PDB entry 7YA9 | X-ray diffraction, 1.70 A resolution | chain A

[Chain A]
Name: Mitochondrial fission 1 protein
From: Homo sapiens
UniProtKB: Q9Y3D6 (FIS1_HUMAN); numbering as in UniProt (aligned over 1-123)
Sequence (125 residues; row label = number of the first residue in the row; numbers below 1 keep their minus sign (Gly-1 is residue -1)):
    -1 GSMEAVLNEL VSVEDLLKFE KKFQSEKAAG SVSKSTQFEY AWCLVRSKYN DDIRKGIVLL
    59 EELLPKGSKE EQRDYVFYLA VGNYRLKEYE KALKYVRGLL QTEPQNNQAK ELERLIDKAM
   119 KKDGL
Differences from the reference sequence: expression tag (-1 to 0)
Swiss-Prot annotation at these positions:
  - modified residue: Met1 (N-acetylmethionine), Ser10 (Phosphoserine)
  - mutagenesis: Leu14 (L14P: Approximately 40% of cells display fragmented mitochondria), Leu42 (L42P: Less than 15% of cells display fragmented mitochondria), Leu58 (L58P: Less than 15% of cells display fragmented mitochondria), Leu77 (L77P: Less than 15% of cells display fragmented mitochondria. Shows greatly reduced binding to DNM1L), Leu91 (L91P: Less than 15% of cells display fragmented mitochondria. Shows greatly reduced binding to DNM1L), Leu110 (L110P: Approximately 40% of cells display fragmented mitochondria. No change in binding to DNM1L)
Reported in the primary citation:
  - conformationally variable residues (helix shift, order/disorder transition): Met1 to Ser10, Glu7 to Val11

[Summary]
From UniProt: 6 mutagenesis sites. The paper reports conformational variability at Met1 and Glu7.
Chain A is Mitochondrial fission 1 protein (Homo sapiens); the structure, Fis1 (Mitochondrial fission 1
protein), was determined by X-ray diffraction (same publication as 8XWX).
